6N4R - chains C and L of the 12 polymer chains in the assembly; structure by electron microscopy, 4.20 A resolution (low resolution: residue-level contacts below are approximate; hydrogen-bond / salt-bridge calls are withheld).

== Chain C ==
Name: Nav1.7 VSD2-NavAb chimera
Source organism: Arcobacter butzleri (strain RM4018)
UniProtKB: chimeric construct of A8EVM5, Q15858: residues 722-746 from A8EVM5 (A8EVM5_ARCB4) positions 1-25 (UniProt number = residue number - 721); residues 747-777 from Q15858 positions 747-777 (same numbers); residues 778-798 from A8EVM5 (A8EVM5_ARCB4) positions 58-78 (UniProt number = residue number - 720); residues 799-830 from Q15858 positions 811-842 (UniProt number = residue number + 12); residues 831-991 from A8EVM5 (A8EVM5_ARCB4) positions 107-267 (UniProt number = residue number - 724)
Sequence (288 residues; numbered 704 to 991; the number before each row is that of its first residue):
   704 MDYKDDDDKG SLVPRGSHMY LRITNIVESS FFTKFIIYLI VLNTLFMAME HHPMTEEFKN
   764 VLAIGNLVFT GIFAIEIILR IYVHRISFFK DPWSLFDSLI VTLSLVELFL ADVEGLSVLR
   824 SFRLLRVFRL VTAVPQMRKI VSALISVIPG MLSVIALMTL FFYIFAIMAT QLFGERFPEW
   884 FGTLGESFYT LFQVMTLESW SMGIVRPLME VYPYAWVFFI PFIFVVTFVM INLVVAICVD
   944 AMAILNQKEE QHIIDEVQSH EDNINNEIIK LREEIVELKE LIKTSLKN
Unresolved in the structure: 704-719, 963-991
Construct notes: initiating methionine (704); expression tag (705-721); conflict C941 (Ile217 in A8EVM5)
UniProt features mapped onto this chain:
  - site (Is directly targeted by the spider protoxin-II): E810, D815
What the authors report for this chain:
  - mutagenesis - A766L: unchanged binding to Beta/omega-theraphotoxin-Tp2a
  - mutagenesis - I767A: decreased binding to Beta/omega-theraphotoxin-Tp2a

== Chain L ==
Name: Fab heavy chain
Source organism: Mus musculus
Notes: antibody fragment or engineered binder
Sequence (228 residues; row label = number of the first residue in the row):
     1 EVQLVESGGG LVKPGGSLKL SCAASGFTFS NYAMSWVRQT PEKRLEWVAT ISNGGRYTYY
    61 PDSVKGRFTI SRDNAKNSLY LQMSSLRSED TAMYYCARHL YRYDVGGALD YWGQGTSVTV
   121 SSAKTTAPSV YPLAPVCGDT TGSSVTLGCL VKGYFPEPVT LTWNSGSLSS GVHTFPAVLQ
   181 SDLYTLSSSV TVTSSTWPSQ SITCNVAHPA SSTKVDKKIE PRGPTIKP
Cystine bridges: C22-C96, C149-C204

== Interface between chain C and chain L ==
Pairs across the interface - 16 pairs, chain C then chain L:
  R879(C) - D104(L)
  R879(C) - V105(L)
  R879(C) - G106(L)
  R879(C) - G107(L)
  F880(C) - R102(L)
  F880(C) - Y103(L)
  F880(C) - D104(L)
  P881(C) - Y57(L)
  P881(C) - V105(L)
  E882(C) - S52(L)
  E882(C) - N53(L)
  E882(C) - R56(L)
  W883(C) - Y103(L)
  E889(C) - R56(L)
  E889(C) - Y57(L)
  V914(C) - D104(L)
Interface residues without a listed pair, chain C (12 interface residues in all): E878, G885, T886, P910, E913
Interface residues without a listed pair, chain L (13 interface residues in all): G54, Y59, Y101

== In short ==
12 residues of chain C face 13 of chain L across their interface. The paper reports that I767A of chain C
reduces binding to Beta/omega-theraphotoxin-Tp2a; A766L of chain C leaves binding to
Beta/omega-theraphotoxin-Tp2a unchanged.
Chain C is Nav1.7 VSD2-NavAb chimera (Arcobacter butzleri (strain RM4018)) and chain L is Fab heavy chain (Mus
musculus); the structure, CryoEM structure of Nav1.7 VSD2 (deactived state) in complex with the gating
modifier toxin ProTx2, was determined by electron microscopy, deposited together with 6N4I and 6N4Q.
